7UAW - chains A and B; structure by X-ray diffraction, 1.72 A resolution.

Chain A (and B):
Protein: ABC transporter ATPase
Organism: Clostridium botulinum
Notes: chain B of this document is another copy of the same molecule, construct and numbering; everything in this record applies to it too
UniProt: A0A846JTD7 (A0A846JTD7_CLOBO); numbering as in UniProt (aligned over 1-124)
Amino-acid sequence (125 residues; row label = number of the first residue in the row; numbering starts at 0):
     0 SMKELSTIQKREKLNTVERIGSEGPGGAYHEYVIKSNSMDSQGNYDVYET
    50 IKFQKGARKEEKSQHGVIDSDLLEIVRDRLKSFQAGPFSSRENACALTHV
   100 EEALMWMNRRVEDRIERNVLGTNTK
Differences from the reference sequence: expression tag (0)
Ligand contacts:
  - 1'-2' gcADPR (MF6; (1S,3R,4R,6R,9S,11R,14R,15S,16R,18R)-4-(6-amino-9H-purin-9-yl)-9,11,15,16,18-pentahydroxy-2,5,8,10,12,17-hexaoxa-9lambda~5~,11lambda~5~-diphosphatricyclo[12.2.1.1~3,6~]octadecane-9,11-dione), molecule 1: Leu13, Arg78, Leu79, Phe82, Phe87, Asn92
  - 1'-2' gcADPR (MF6), molecule 2: Pro24, Gly25, His29, Gln53, Lys54, Gly55, Ala56, Arg57, Ile67, Arg109, Arg113, Val118, Leu119, Gly120, Thr121, Asn122
Reported in the primary citation:
  - binding site for 1'-2' gcADPR: His29, Gly55, Arg57, Arg78, Phe82, Phe87, Asn92, Arg109, Arg113, Gly120, Asn122
  - conformationally variable residues (loop rearrangement, order/disorder transition): Ala56, Arg116 to Asn122

Interface between chain A and chain B:
Residue-residue contacts (146; chain A residue first):
  Leu4(A) - Glu73(B)
  Leu4(A) - Asp77(B)
  Ser5(A) - Glu73(B)
  Ser5(A) - Arg76(B)  hydrogen bond (backbone-side chain)
  Thr6(A) - Glu73(B)
  Thr6(A) - Arg76(B)
  Ile7(A) - Glu73(B)  hydrogen bond (backbone-side chain)
  Ile7(A) - Arg76(B)
  Ile7(A) - Asn107(B)
  Gln8(A) - Ser69(B)
  Gln8(A) - Asn107(B)
  Gln8(A) - Val110(B)
  Arg10(A) - Glu111(B)  salt bridge
  Arg10(A) - Ile114(B)
  Glu11(A) - Arg57(B)  hydrogen bond (backbone-side chain)
  Glu11(A) - Ile114(B)
  Glu11(A) - Leu119(B)
  Leu13(A) - Gln53(B)
  Leu13(A) - Arg57(B)
  Asn14(A) - Gly65(B)  hydrogen bond (side chain-backbone)
  Asn14(A) - Val66(B)
  Asn14(A) - Ile67(B)
  Asn14(A) - Asp70(B)  hydrogen bond
  Val16(A) - Asp70(B)
  Val16(A) - Ile74(B)  hydrophobic
  Arg18(A) - Asp77(B)  salt bridge
  Gly25(A) - Phe82(B)
  Gly25(A) - Gly85(B)
  Gly25(A) - Pro86(B)
  Gly26(A) - Ser81(B)
  Ala27(A) - Arg78(B)
  Ala27(A) - Ser81(B)
  Ala27(A) - Phe82(B)  hydrophobic
  Tyr28(A) - Arg78(B)  hydrogen bond (backbone-side chain)
  Tyr28(A) - Ser81(B)
  His29(A) - Arg78(B)  hydrogen bond
  Tyr31(A) - Ile74(B)  hydrophobic
  Tyr31(A) - Asp77(B)  hydrogen bond
  Tyr31(A) - Arg78(B)
  Ile33(A) - Val66(B)  hydrophobic
  Ile33(A) - Asp70(B)
  Asp45(A) - His64(B)  salt bridge
  Val46(A) - His64(B)
  Val46(A) - Gly65(B)
  Ile50(A) - Leu71(B)  hydrophobic
  Ile50(A) - Ile74(B)  hydrophobic
  Phe52(A) - Ile74(B)  hydrophobic
  Phe52(A) - Arg78(B)
  Gln53(A) - Leu13(B)
  Arg57(A) - Glu11(B)  hydrogen bond (side chain-backbone)
  Arg57(A) - Leu13(B)
  His64(A) - Ser37(B)
  His64(A) - Asp45(B)  salt bridge
  His64(A) - Val46(B)
  Gly65(A) - Asn14(B)  hydrogen bond (backbone-side chain)
  Gly65(A) - Val46(B)
  Val66(A) - Asn14(B)
  Val66(A) - Ile33(B)  hydrophobic
  Ile67(A) - Leu13(B)  hydrophobic
  Ile67(A) - Asn14(B)
  Asp68(A) - Val75(B)
  Asp68(A) - Arg78(B)  salt bridge
  Asp70(A) - Asn14(B)  hydrogen bond
  Asp70(A) - Val16(B)
  Asp70(A) - Ile33(B)
  Leu71(A) - Ile33(B)  hydrophobic
  Leu71(A) - Ile50(B)  hydrophobic
  Leu71(A) - Val75(B)  hydrophobic
  Leu72(A) - Leu72(B)  hydrophobic
  Leu72(A) - Val75(B)  hydrophobic
  Glu73(A) - Leu4(B)
  Glu73(A) - Thr6(B)
  Glu73(A) - Ile7(B)  hydrogen bond (side chain-backbone)
  Ile74(A) - Val16(B)  hydrophobic
  Ile74(A) - Tyr31(B)  hydrophobic
  Ile74(A) - Ile50(B)  hydrophobic
  Ile74(A) - Phe52(B)  hydrophobic
  Val75(A) - Asp68(B)
  Val75(A) - Leu71(B)  hydrophobic
  Val75(A) - Leu72(B)  hydrophobic
  Val75(A) - Met106(B)  hydrophobic
  Arg76(A) - Ser5(B)  hydrogen bond (side chain-backbone)
  Arg76(A) - Thr6(B)
  Arg76(A) - Ile7(B)
  Asp77(A) - Leu4(B)
  Asp77(A) - Arg18(B)  salt bridge
  Asp77(A) - Tyr31(B)  hydrogen bond
  Arg78(A) - Ala27(B)
  Arg78(A) - Tyr28(B)  hydrogen bond (side chain-backbone)
  Arg78(A) - His29(B)  hydrogen bond
  Arg78(A) - Tyr31(B)
  Arg78(A) - Phe52(B)
  Arg78(A) - Asp68(B)  salt bridge
  Ser81(A) - Gly26(B)
  Ser81(A) - Ala27(B)
  Ser81(A) - Tyr28(B)
  Phe82(A) - Gly25(B)
  Phe82(A) - Ala27(B)  hydrophobic
  Pro86(A) - Gly25(B)
  Pro86(A) - Lys124(B)
  Phe87(A) - Asn122(B)
  Phe87(A) - Thr123(B)
  Phe87(A) - Lys124(B)
  Ser88(A) - Lys124(B)  hydrogen bond (backbone-side chain)
  Ser89(A) - Arg109(B)
  Arg90(A) - Trp105(B)
  Arg90(A) - Arg108(B)
  Glu91(A) - Trp105(B)
  Glu91(A) - Arg109(B)
  Asn92(A) - Arg109(B)
  Cys94(A) - Trp105(B)  hydrophobic
  Ala95(A) - Ala102(B)
  Ala95(A) - Trp105(B)
  Ala95(A) - Met106(B)  hydrophobic
  His98(A) - His98(B)  hydrogen bond
  His98(A) - Glu101(B)  salt bridge
  His98(A) - Ala102(B)
  His98(A) - Trp105(B)
  Val99(A) - Leu72(B)  hydrophobic
  Val99(A) - Ala102(B)  hydrophobic
  Glu101(A) - His98(B)  salt bridge
  Ala102(A) - Ala95(B)
  Ala102(A) - His98(B)
  Ala102(A) - Val99(B)  hydrophobic
  Leu103(A) - Ile7(B)
  Met104(A) - Ile7(B)  hydrophobic
  Trp105(A) - Glu91(B)
  Trp105(A) - Cys94(B)  hydrophobic
  Trp105(A) - His98(B)
  Met106(A) - Val75(B)  hydrophobic
  Met106(A) - Ala95(B)  hydrophobic
  Asn107(A) - Ile7(B)
  Asn107(A) - Gln8(B)
  Arg109(A) - Ser89(B)
  Arg109(A) - Glu91(B)
  Arg109(A) - Asn92(B)
  Val110(A) - Gln8(B)
  Glu111(A) - Arg10(B)  salt bridge
  Ile114(A) - Arg10(B)
  Ile114(A) - Glu11(B)
  Leu119(A) - Glu11(B)
  Asn122(A) - Phe87(B)
  Thr123(A) - Phe87(B)
  Lys124(A) - Pro86(B)  hydrogen bond (side chain-backbone)
  Lys124(A) - Phe87(B)
  Lys124(A) - Ser88(B)  hydrogen bond (side chain-backbone)
Interface residues without a listed pair, chain A (72 interface residues in all): Lys9, Thr49, Leu79, Gly85, Arg108, Asp112
Interface residues without a listed pair, chain B (73 interface residues in all): Lys9, Glu48, Leu79, Leu103, Met104, Asp112

Summary:
72 residues of chain A and 73 residues of chain B are in contact; the contacts include 20 hydrogen bonds and
10 salt bridges. Among the polar pairs are Arg10(A)-Glu111(B), Arg18(A)-Asp77(B) and Asp45(A)-His64(B). The
paper reports a binding site for 1'-2' gcADPR at His29(A), Gly55(A) and Arg57(A) among others; conformational
variability at Ala56(A) and Arg116(A).
Both chains are ABC transporter ATPase (Clostridium botulinum). Entry 7UAW (Structure of Clostridium botulinum
prophage Tad1 in complex with 1''-2' gcADPR) was determined by X-ray diffraction.
